4Y3O - chains A and B of the 4 polymer chains in the assembly; structure by X-ray diffraction, 2.20 A resolution.

== Chain A (and B) ==
Molecule: Bifunctional lysine-specific demethylase and histidyl-hydroxylase NO66
Organism: Homo sapiens
Notes: EC 1.14.11.-, 1.14.11.27; chain B of this document is another copy of the same molecule, construct and numbering; everything in this record applies to it too
Reference sequence: Q9H6W3 (NO66_HUMAN); residues 176-641 here = UniProt positions 176-641
Sequence (466 residues; each row starts with the number of its first residue):
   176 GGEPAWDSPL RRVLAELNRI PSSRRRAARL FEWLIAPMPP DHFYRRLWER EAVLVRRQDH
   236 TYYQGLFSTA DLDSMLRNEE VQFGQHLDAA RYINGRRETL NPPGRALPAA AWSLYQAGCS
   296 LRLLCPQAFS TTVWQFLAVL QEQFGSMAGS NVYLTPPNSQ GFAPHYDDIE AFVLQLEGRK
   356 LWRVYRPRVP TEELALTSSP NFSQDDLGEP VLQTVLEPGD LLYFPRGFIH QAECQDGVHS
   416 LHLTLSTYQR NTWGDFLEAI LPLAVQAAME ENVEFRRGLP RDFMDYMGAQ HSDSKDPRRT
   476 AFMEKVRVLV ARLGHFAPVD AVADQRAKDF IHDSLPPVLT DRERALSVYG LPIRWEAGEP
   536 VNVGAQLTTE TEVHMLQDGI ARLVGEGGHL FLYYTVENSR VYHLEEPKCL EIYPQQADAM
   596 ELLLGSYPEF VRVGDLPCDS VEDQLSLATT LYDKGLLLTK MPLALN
Not modelled in the structure: 176-180, 640-641 (chain B: 176-180)
Ion coordination: Ni2+: D342, H405 (together with N-oxalylglycine)
Ligand contacts: N-oxalylglycine (OGA): Y328, F337, H340, D342, V348, K355, W357, H405, A407, H417, T419
Curated features (UniProtKB/Swiss-Prot):
  - binding site (Fe cation): H340, D342, H405
Reported in the primary citation:
  - self-association interface (contacts with another copy of this molecule): F450, R452, P455
  - mutagenesis - F450A/R452A/P455A: decreased catalytic activity
  - conformationally variable residues: L262 to I268, R271 to T274, I404 to E408

== How chain A and chain B interact ==
Residue-residue contacts (140; chain A residue first):
  R199(A) with D460(B), salt bridge
  Y219(A) with R456(B)
  E224(A) with G453(B), hydrogen bond (side chain-backbone)
  Q318(A) with R456(B), hydrogen bond (backbone-side chain)
  F319(A) with R456(B)
  G320(A) with R456(B); M459(B)
  P365(A) with R451(B), hydrogen bond (backbone-side chain)
  T366(A) with E445(B); R451(B)
  E368(A) with V448(B); R451(B), hydrogen bond (backbone-side chain)
  L369(A) with R451(B); R452(B)
  L371(A) with M444(B), hydrophobic; R451(B)
  R401(A) with R451(B), hydrogen bond (side chain-backbone); R452(B); G453(B)
  Y423(A) with G453(B); L454(B), hydrogen bond (side chain-backbone); P455(B), hydrogen bond (side chain-backbone); R456(B), hydrogen bond (side chain-backbone)
  R425(A) with M444(B)
  N426(A) with G453(B); L454(B), hydrogen bond (backbone-backbone)
  T427(A) with M444(B); F450(B); R451(B); R452(B); L454(B)
  W428(A) with R452(B), hydrogen bond (backbone-backbone); G453(B), hydrogen bond (side chain-backbone); L454(B); P455(B); F477(B), hydrophobic; K480(B); L484(B), hydrophobic
  G429(A) with V440(B); M444(B); F450(B), hydrogen bond (backbone-backbone)
  F431(A) with F477(B), hydrophobic
  L432(A) with F450(B), hydrophobic; L484(B), hydrophobic
  L436(A) with L436(B), hydrophobic; V440(B), hydrophobic; L488(B), hydrophobic
  V440(A) with G429(B); L436(B), hydrophobic
  Q441(A) with E433(B)
  M444(A) with L371(B), hydrophobic; R425(B); T427(B); G429(B); D430(B)
  E445(A) with T366(B)
  V448(A) with E368(B)
  E449(A) with W428(B)
  F450(A) with T427(B), hydrogen bond (backbone-side chain); W428(B); G429(B), hydrogen bond (backbone-backbone); L432(B), hydrophobic
  R451(A) with P365(B), hydrogen bond (side chain-backbone); T366(B), hydrogen bond (side chain-backbone); E368(B), hydrogen bond (side chain-backbone); L369(B); L371(B); R401(B), hydrogen bond (backbone-side chain); T427(B)
  R452(A) with E224(B); L369(B); R401(B); T427(B); W428(B), hydrogen bond (backbone-backbone)
  G453(A) with E224(B), hydrogen bond (backbone-side chain); R401(B); Y423(B); N426(B); W428(B), hydrogen bond (backbone-side chain)
  L454(A) with Y423(B), hydrogen bond (backbone-side chain); N426(B), hydrogen bond (backbone-backbone); T427(B); W428(B), hydrophobic; R501(B)
  P455(A) with Y423(B), hydrogen bond (backbone-side chain); W428(B)
  R456(A) with Y219(B); Q318(B), hydrogen bond (side chain-backbone); F319(B); G320(B); Y423(B), hydrogen bond (backbone-side chain)
  M459(A) with A502(B), hydrophobic; R557(B), hydrogen bond (backbone-side chain)
  D460(A) with R199(B), salt bridge
  M462(A) with V494(B), hydrophobic; D495(B); A498(B), hydrophobic; R557(B), hydrogen bond (backbone-side chain)
  G463(A) with D495(B), hydrogen bond (backbone-side chain); A498(B); D499(B)
  A464(A) with D495(B); D499(B), hydrogen bond (backbone-side chain)
  Q465(A) with R557(B); E596(B)
  R474(A) with D495(B), salt bridge
  F477(A) with W428(B), hydrophobic; F431(B), hydrophobic; V494(B), hydrophobic
  M478(A) with V494(B), hydrophobic
  K480(A) with W428(B)
  V481(A) with W428(B), hydrophobic
  R482(A) with G489(B)
  L484(A) with W428(B), hydrophobic; L432(B), hydrophobic
  V485(A) with V485(B); G489(B)
  A486(A) with A486(B), hydrophobic
  L488(A) with L432(B), hydrophobic; L436(B), hydrophobic
  G489(A) with R482(B); V485(B)
  V494(A) with M462(B), hydrophobic; F477(B), hydrophobic; V481(B), hydrophobic
  D495(A) with M462(B); G463(B), hydrogen bond (side chain-backbone); A464(B); R474(B), salt bridge
  A498(A) with M462(B), hydrophobic; G463(B)
  D499(A) with G463(B); A464(B), hydrogen bond (side chain-backbone)
  R501(A) with L454(B)
  A502(A) with M459(B), hydrophobic
  F505(A) with M459(B), hydrophobic
  R557(A) with M459(B), hydrogen bond (side chain-backbone); M462(B), hydrogen bond (side chain-backbone); Q465(B), hydrogen bond
  E596(A) with Q465(B)
Other interface residues (no listed pair), chain A (69 interface residues in all): E367, D430, E433, F458, H466, S467, A492, L558, L599
Other interface residues (no listed pair), chain B (68 interface residues in all): E367, A370, I435, E449, F458, H466, S467, M478, A492, F505

== In short ==
69 residues of chain A and 68 residues of chain B are in contact, with 35 hydrogen bonds and 4 salt bridges.
Among the polar pairs are R199(A)-D460(B), R474(A)-D495(B) and E224(A)-G453(B). Ligands of chain A:
N-oxalylglycine. From the paper: F450A/R452A/P455A of chain A reduce catalytic activity; conformational
variability at L262(A), R271(A) and I404(A).
Both chains are Bifunctional lysine-specific demethylase and histidyl-hydroxylase NO66 (Homo sapiens). Entry
4Y3O (Crystal structure of Ribosomal oxygenase NO66 in complex with substrate Rpl8 peptide and Ni(II) and
cofactor ...) was determined by X-ray diffraction, deposited together with 4Y33.
